PDB entry 9GU0 | electron microscopy, 2.96 A resolution | chains A and E of the 11 polymer chains in the assembly

== Chain A ==
Molecule: Acetylcholine receptor subunit alpha
Source organism: Homo sapiens
UniProtKB: P02708 (ACHA_HUMAN); residues 1-437 here correspond to UniProt positions 21-457 (UniProt number = residue number + 20)
Amino-acid sequence (437 residues; row label = number of the first residue in the row):
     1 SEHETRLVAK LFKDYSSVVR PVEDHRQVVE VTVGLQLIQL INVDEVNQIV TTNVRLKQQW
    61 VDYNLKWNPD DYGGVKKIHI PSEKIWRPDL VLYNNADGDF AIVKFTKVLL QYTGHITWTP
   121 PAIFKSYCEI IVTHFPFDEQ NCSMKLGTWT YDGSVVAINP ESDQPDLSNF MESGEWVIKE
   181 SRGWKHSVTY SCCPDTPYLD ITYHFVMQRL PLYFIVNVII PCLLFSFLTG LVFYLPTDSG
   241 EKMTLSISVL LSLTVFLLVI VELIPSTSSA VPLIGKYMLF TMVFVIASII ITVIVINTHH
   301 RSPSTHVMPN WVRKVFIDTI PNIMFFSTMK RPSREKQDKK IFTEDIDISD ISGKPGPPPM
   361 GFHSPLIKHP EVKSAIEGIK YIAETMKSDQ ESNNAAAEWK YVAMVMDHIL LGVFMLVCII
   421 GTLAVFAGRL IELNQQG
Disordered / not traced: 324-369, 436-437
UniProt features mapped onto this chain:
  - glycosylation: Asn141 (N-linked (GlcNAc...) asparagine)
Disulfide bonds: Cys128-Cys142, Cys192-Cys193
Covalently attached groups: glycan linked to Asn141

== Chain E ==
Molecule: Acetylcholine receptor subunit epsilon, Green fluorescent protein
Source organism: Homo sapiens
Notes: engineered mutation(s): EGFP insertion between residues R344 and A345 in the M3-M4 intracellular loop
UniProtKB: chimeric construct of Q04844, P42212: residues 1-333 from Q04844 (ACHE_HUMAN) positions 21-364 (UniProt number = residue number + 20); residues 333-342 from P42212 positions 2-238 (offset varies); residues 342-473 from Q04844 (ACHE_HUMAN) positions 362-493 (UniProt number = residue number + 20)
Amino-acid sequence (721 residues; numbered 1 to 473 plus 315 insertion-coded residues; 67 numbers in that range are skipped by the numbering (no residue carries them; nothing is unmodelled there); the number before each row is that of its first residue; a row labelled like 333A-333Z holds insertion residues (333A, then the next letters in order)):
     1 KNEELRLYHH LFNNYDPGSR PVREPEDTVT ISLKVTLTNL ISLNEKEETL TTSVWIGIDW
    61 QDYRLNYSKD DFGGIETLRV PSELVWLPEI VLENNIDGQF GVAYDANVLV YEGGSVTWLP
   121 PAIYRSVCAV EVTYFPFDWQ NCSLIFRSQT YNAEEVEFTF AVDNDGKTIN KIDIDTEAYT
   181 ENGEWAIDFC PGVIRRHHGG ATDGPGETDV IYSLIIRRKP LFYVINIIVP CVLISGLVLL
   241 AYFLPAQAGG QKCTVSINVL LAQTVFLFLI AQKIPETSLS VPLLGRFLIF VMVVATLIVM
   301 NCVIVLNVSQ RTPTTHAMSP RLRHVLLELL PRL
333A-333Z LGSPPPPEAPRAPPVATMVSKGEELF
334A-334Z TGVVPILVELDGDVNGHKFSVSGEGE
335A-335Z GDATYGKLTLKFICTTGKLPVPWPTL
336A-336Z VTTLTYGVQCFSRYPDHMKQHDFFKS
337A-337Z AMPEGYVQERTIFFKDDGNYKTRAEV
338A-338Z KFEGDTLVNRIELKGIDFKEDGNILG
339A-339Z HKLEYNYNSHNVYIMADKQKNGIKVN
340A-340Z FKIRHNIEDGSVQLADHYQQNTPIGD
341A-341Z GPVLLPDNHYLSTQSALSKDPNEKRD
342A-342Z HMVLLEFVTAAGITLGMDELYKAPRA
343A-343Z ASPPRRASSVGLLLRAEELILKKPRS
344A-344Z ELVFEGQRHRQGTWTAAFCQSLGAAA
345A-345C PEV
   401 RCCVDAVNFV AESTRDQEAT GEEVSDWVRM GNALDNICFW AALVLFSVGS SLIFLGAYFN
   461 RVPDLPYAPC IQP
Disordered / not traced: 333A-333Z, 334A-334Z, 335A-335Z, 336A-336Z, 337A-337Z, 338A-338Z, 339A-339Z, 340A-340Z, 341A-341Z, 342A-342Z, 343A-343Z, 344A-344Z, 345A-345C
Sequence notes: linker (333L-333S); conflict Leu336D (Phe64 in P42212), Thr336E (Ser65 in P42212), Leu342O (His231 in P42212)
UniProt features mapped onto this chain:
  - glycosylation (N-linked (GlcNAc...) asparagine): Asn66, Asn141
  - modified residue: Tyr336F (Z: -2,3-didehydrotyrosine)
Disulfide bonds: Cys128-Cys142, Cys190-Cys470
Covalently attached groups: N-acetylglucosamine (NAG) linked to Asn66, Asn141
What the authors report for this chain:
  - contacts within the chain: Thr133-Ser280
  - mutagenesis - D163E/D173F, D173F, C190A, S280A: decreased expression

== Interface between chain A and chain E ==
Residue-residue contacts (91):
  Val18(A) with Tyr8(E), hydrophobic; Arg79(E); Pro81(E)
  Val19(A) with Glu4(E); Leu5(E)
  Arg20(A) with Asn2(E), hydrogen bond (backbone-side chain); Glu4(E), salt bridge
  Val22(A) with Asn2(E)
  Glu23(A) with Lys1(E); Asn2(E)
  His25(A) with Asn2(E); Glu3(E); Gly73(E), hydrogen bond (side chain-backbone); Ile75(E)
  Asn47(A) with Ser42(E)
  Asp89(A) with Tyr104(E); Asn107(E)
  Val91(A) with Tyr104(E), hydrophobic
  Asn95(A) with Asn39(E); Ser53(E); Ile123(E)
  Ala96(A) with Ile41(E); Ser53(E), hydrogen bond (backbone-side chain)
  Asp97(A) with Ile123(E)
  Gly98(A) with Ile123(E)
  Phe100(A) with Ala103(E), hydrophobic; Pro121(E), hydrophobic; Ile123(E), hydrophobic
  Ala101(A) with Tyr104(E), hydrophobic
  Tyr127(A) with Asn39(E); Ile41(E), hydrophobic; Thr180(E); Asn182(E)
  Trp149(A) with Trp55(E); Ala106(E); Leu119(E), hydrogen bond (side chain-backbone); Pro121(E)
  Thr150(A) with Arg79(E), hydrogen bond (backbone-side chain); Ala106(E); Asn107(E)
  Tyr151(A) with Arg79(E); Asn107(E)
  Asp152(A) with Arg79(E), salt bridge
  Val155(A) with Arg79(E)
  Gly240(A) with Gly249(E); Gln251(E), hydrogen bond (backbone-side chain)
  Glu241(A) with Gln251(E)
  Met243(A) with Leu244(E), hydrophobic; Gln251(E), hydrogen bond (backbone-side chain); Val255(E), hydrophobic
  Thr244(A) with Gln251(E), hydrogen bond (backbone-side chain)
  Ile247(A) with Val255(E), hydrophobic; Asn258(E)
  Leu250(A) with Ile234(E), hydrophobic; Leu237(E), hydrophobic
  Leu251(A) with Asn258(E); Leu261(E), hydrophobic
  Thr254(A) with Val265(E); Phe266(E)
  Leu257(A) with Leu269(E), hydrophobic
  Leu258(A) with Phe268(E), hydrophobic; Leu269(E), hydrophobic; Gln272(E)
  Val261(A) with Leu269(E), hydrophobic
  Ser266(A) with Phe222(E)
  Thr267(A) with Phe222(E)
  Ser268(A) with Gly183(E), hydrogen bond (backbone-backbone); Glu184(E); Lys219(E), hydrogen bond (side chain-backbone); Leu221(E), hydrogen bond (side chain-backbone); Phe222(E), hydrogen bond (side chain-backbone)
  Ser269(A) with Gly183(E), hydrogen bond (backbone-backbone)
  Val271(A) with Ile225(E), hydrophobic
  Leu279(A) with Ile225(E)
  Ile286(A) with Leu233(E), hydrophobic; Leu237(E), hydrophobic
  Ile290(A) with Leu240(E), hydrophobic
  Val293(A) with Leu240(E); Phe243(E), hydrophobic
  Ile296(A) with Pro245(E)
  Asn297(A) with Phe243(E)
  His300(A) with Pro245(E)
  Glu371(A) with Val404(E)
  Ala375(A) with Val404(E); Val407(E), hydrophobic
  Gly378(A) with Ala411(E)
  Tyr381(A) with Arg415(E); Glu418(E)
  Ile382(A) with Val410(E), hydrophobic; Thr414(E)
  Thr385(A) with Glu418(E)
Other interface residues (no listed pair), chain A (60 interface residues in all): Ser16, Gln48, Lys242, Ile264, Pro265, Ala270, Val283, Ile289, Val372, Ile379
Other interface residues (no listed pair), chain E (66 interface residues in all): Leu40, Gly74, Leu84, Leu109, Ala122, Arg125, Glu181, Pro220, Asn226, Val229, Thr254, Ala262

== Overview ==
Chain A and chain E form an interface of 60 and 66 residues respectively, with 13 hydrogen bonds and 2 salt
bridges. Polar contacts include Arg20(A)-Glu4(E), Asp152(A)-Arg79(E) and Arg20(A)-Asn2(E). From the paper:
D163E/D173F, D173F and C190A of chain E, among others, reduce expression; contacts within the chain involving
Thr133(E), Ser280(E) and Cys190(E) among others.
Chain A is Acetylcholine receptor subunit alpha and chain E is Acetylcholine receptor subunit epsilon, Green
fluorescent protein, both from Homo sapiens; the structure, Human adult muscle nAChR in resting state in
detergent with alpha-bungarotoxin, was determined by electron microscopy, deposited together with 9GU1, 9GU2
and 9GU3.
